7T6U - chains A and E of the 6 polymer chains in the assembly; structure by electron microscopy, 2.90 A resolution.

[Chain A]
Molecule: Guanine nucleotide-binding protein G(i) subunit alpha-1
Organism: Homo sapiens
UniProt: P63096 (GNAI1_HUMAN); residue numbers follow UniProt; this construct covers 2-354
Sequence (353 residues; each row starts with the number of its first residue):
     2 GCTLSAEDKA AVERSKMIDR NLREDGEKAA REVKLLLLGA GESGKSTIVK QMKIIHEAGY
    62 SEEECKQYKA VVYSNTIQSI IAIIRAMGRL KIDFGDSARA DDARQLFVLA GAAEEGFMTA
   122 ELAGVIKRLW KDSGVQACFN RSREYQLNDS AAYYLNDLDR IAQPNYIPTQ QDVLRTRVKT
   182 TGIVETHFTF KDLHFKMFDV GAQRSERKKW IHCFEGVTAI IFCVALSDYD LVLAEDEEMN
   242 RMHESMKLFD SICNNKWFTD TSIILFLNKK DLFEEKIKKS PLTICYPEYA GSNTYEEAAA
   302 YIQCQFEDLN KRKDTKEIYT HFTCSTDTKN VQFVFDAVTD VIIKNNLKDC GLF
Disordered / not traced: 2-4, 55-181, 237-240
Differences from the reference sequence: conflict Ala203 (Gly in P63096), Ser326 (Ala in P63096)
UniProt features mapped onto this chain:
  - region: Lys35 to Thr48 (G1 motif), Asp173 to Thr181 (G2 motif), Phe196 to Gly202, Gln204, Arg205 (G3 motif), Ile265 to Asp272 (G4 motif), Thr324, Cys325, Thr327 to Thr329 (G5 motif)
  - binding site (GTP): Glu43 to Thr48, Ser151, Leu175 to Thr181, Asp200 to Gly202, Gln204, Asn269 to Asp272
  - binding site (Mg(2+)): Ser47, Thr181
  - modified residue: Arg178 (ADP-ribosylarginine), Gln204 (Deamidated glutamine), Cys351 (ADP-ribosylcysteine)
  - lipidation: Gly2 (N-myristoyl glycine), Cys3 (S-palmitoyl cysteine)

[Chain E]
Molecule: B9-scFv
Notes: antibody fragment or engineered binder
Sequence (247 residues; row label = number of the first residue in the row; note: 14 numbers in that range are skipped by the numbering (no residue carries them; nothing is unmodelled there); a row labelled like 121A-121O holds insertion residues (121A, then the next letters in order)):
     2 VQLVESGGGL VQPGGSRKLS CSASGFAFSS FGMHWVRQAP EKGLEWVAYI SSGSGTIYYA
    62 DTVKGRFTIS RDDPKNTLFL QMTSLRSEDT AMYYCVRSIY YYGSSPFDFW GQGTTLTVSS
121A-121O GGGGSGGGGSGGGGS
   136 SDIVMTQATS SVPVTPGESV SISCRSSKSL LHSNGNTYLY WFLQRPGQSP QLLIYRMSNL
   196 ASGVPERFSG SGSGTAFTLT ISRLEAEDVG VYYCMQHLEY PLTFGAGTKL EL
Disordered / not traced: 121A-121O
Disulfides: Cys22-Cys96, Cys159-Cys229

[How chain A and chain E interact]
Pairs across the interface (24):
  Leu5(A) - His167(E)
  Ser6(A) - His167(E)
  Ser6(A) - Tyr173(E)  hydrogen bond
  Ala7(A) - His232(E)
  Ala7(A) - Leu233(E)
  Ala7(A) - Tyr235(E)  hydrophobic
  Glu8(A) - Tyr101(E)
  Glu8(A) - Tyr173(E)
  Glu8(A) - Tyr175(E)  hydrogen bond
  Glu8(A) - Arg191(E)  salt bridge
  Glu8(A) - His232(E)  salt bridge
  Asp9(A) - Asn169(E)  hydrogen bond
  Asp9(A) - Tyr173(E)  hydrogen bond
  Ala11(A) - Tyr101(E)  hydrophobic
  Ala12(A) - Tyr101(E)
  Glu14(A) - Ser52(E)  hydrogen bond
  Glu14(A) - Gly56(E)
  Glu14(A) - Thr57(E)  hydrogen bond
  Arg15(A) - Ser31(E)
  Arg15(A) - Ile100(E)
  Arg15(A) - Tyr101(E)
  Arg15(A) - Tyr102(E)
  Met18(A) - Ser53(E)
  Met18(A) - Gly54(E)
Also at the interface, not in a pair above, chain A (11 interface residues in all): Lys10
Also at the interface, not in a pair above, chain E (20 interface residues in all): Tyr50, Tyr59, Pro107

[In short]
11 residues of chain A and 20 residues of chain E are in contact; the contacts include 6 hydrogen bonds and 2
salt bridges. Polar contacts include Glu8(A)-Arg191(E), Glu8(A)-His232(E) and Ser6(A)-Tyr173(E). UniProt lists
22 GTP-binding residues and Mg2+-binding residues Ser47(A) and Thr181(A) on chain A.
Here chain A is Guanine nucleotide-binding protein G(i) subunit alpha-1 (Homo sapiens) and chain E is B9-scFv.
Entry 7T6U (Structure of the human FPR2-Gi complex with CGEN-855A) was determined by electron microscopy
together with 7T6S, 7T6T and 7T6V from the same study.
